3UJS - chains A and B; structure by X-ray diffraction, 1.65 A resolution.

Chain A (and B):
Molecule: Gamma-enolase
From: Homo sapiens
Notes: EC 4.2.1.11; chain B of this document is another copy of the same molecule, construct and numbering; everything in this record applies to it too
UniProt: P09104 (ENOG_HUMAN); residues 1-433 here correspond to UniProt positions 2-434 (UniProt number = residue number + 1)
Chain sequence (443 residues; each row starts with the number of its first residue):
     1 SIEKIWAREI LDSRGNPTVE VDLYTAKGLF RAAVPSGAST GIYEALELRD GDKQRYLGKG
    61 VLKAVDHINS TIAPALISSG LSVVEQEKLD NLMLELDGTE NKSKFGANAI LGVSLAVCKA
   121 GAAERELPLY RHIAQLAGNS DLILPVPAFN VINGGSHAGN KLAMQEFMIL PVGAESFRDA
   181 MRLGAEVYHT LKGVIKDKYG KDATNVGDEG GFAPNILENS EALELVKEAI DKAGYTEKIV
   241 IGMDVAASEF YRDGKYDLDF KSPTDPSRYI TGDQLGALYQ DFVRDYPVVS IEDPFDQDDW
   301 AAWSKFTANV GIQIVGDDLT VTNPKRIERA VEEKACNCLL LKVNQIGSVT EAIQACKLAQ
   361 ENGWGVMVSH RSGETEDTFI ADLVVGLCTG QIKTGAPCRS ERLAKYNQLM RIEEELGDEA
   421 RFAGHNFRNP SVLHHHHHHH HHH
Not modelled in the structure: 434-443
Differences from the reference sequence: expression tag (434-443)
Bound ions: Mg2+ site 1: Ser39 (together with (2R)-3-oxo-2-(phosphonooxy)propanoic acid); Mg2+ site 2: Asp244, Glu292, Asp317 (together with (2R)-3-oxo-2-(phosphonooxy)propanoic acid)
Small-molecule neighbours: (2R)-3-oxo-2-(phosphonooxy)propanoic acid (XSP): Ser36, Gly37, Ala38, Ser39, Thr40, His157, Gln165, Glu166, Glu209, Asp244, Glu292, Asp317, Leu340, Lys342, Ser369, His370, Arg371, Ser372, Lys393
What the authors report for this chain:
  - conformationally variable residues (loop rearrangement): Gly155 to Gly159, Asp259 to Pro266
  - binding site for (2R)-3-oxo-2-(phosphonooxy)propanoic acid: His157
  - self-association interface (contacts with another copy of this molecule); pairs are residue here / residue on that copy: Gly159-Asn205
  - catalytic residues: His157, Glu166, Glu209, Lys342, His370 (citing earlier work)

Chain A / chain B interface:
Contacting residue pairs - 93 pairs, chain A then chain B:
  Trp6(A) - Glu414(B)  hydrogen bond
  Arg8(A) - Glu414(B)  salt bridge
  Ile10(A) - Asn407(B)
  Leu11(A) - Met181(B)  hydrophobic
  Leu11(A) - Leu403(B)  hydrophobic
  Leu11(A) - Asn407(B)  hydrogen bond (backbone-side chain)
  Asp12(A) - Leu403(B)
  Ser13(A) - Cys398(B)
  Ser13(A) - Arg399(B)  hydrogen bond (backbone-backbone)
  Ser13(A) - Ser400(B)
  Arg14(A) - His189(B)  hydrogen bond (backbone-side chain)
  Arg14(A) - Pro397(B)
  Gly15(A) - Ala185(B)
  Gly15(A) - His189(B)
  Gly15(A) - Pro397(B)  hydrogen bond (backbone-backbone)
  Asn16(A) - His189(B)
  Glu20(A) - Arg411(B)  salt bridge
  Arg31(A) - Arg411(B)
  Gln54(A) - Arg182(B)  hydrogen bond (backbone-side chain)
  Gln54(A) - Glu186(B)
  Arg55(A) - Arg182(B)
  Arg55(A) - Glu186(B)
  Tyr56(A) - Met181(B)
  Tyr56(A) - Arg182(B)  hydrogen bond (side chain-backbone)
  Tyr56(A) - Ala185(B)  hydrophobic
  Tyr56(A) - Glu186(B)  hydrogen bond (backbone-side chain)
  Leu57(A) - His189(B)
  Ala158(A) - Asn205(B)
  Gly159(A) - Lys201(B)
  Gly159(A) - Asp202(B)
  Gly159(A) - Asn205(B)  hydrogen bond (backbone-side chain)
  Asn160(A) - Asp202(B)
  Met181(A) - Leu11(B)  hydrophobic
  Met181(A) - Tyr56(B)
  Arg182(A) - Gln54(B)  hydrogen bond (side chain-backbone)
  Arg182(A) - Arg55(B)
  Arg182(A) - Tyr56(B)  hydrogen bond (backbone-side chain)
  Ala185(A) - Gly15(B)
  Ala185(A) - Tyr56(B)  hydrophobic
  Glu186(A) - Gln54(B)
  Glu186(A) - Arg55(B)
  Glu186(A) - Tyr56(B)  hydrogen bond (side chain-backbone)
  His189(A) - Arg14(B)
  His189(A) - Gly15(B)  hydrogen bond (side chain-backbone)
  His189(A) - Asn16(B)  hydrogen bond
  His189(A) - Leu57(B)
  Lys201(A) - His157(B)  hydrogen bond (side chain-backbone)
  Lys201(A) - Ala158(B)
  Lys201(A) - Gly159(B)
  Asp202(A) - Gly159(B)
  Asp202(A) - Asn215(B)  hydrogen bond
  Asn205(A) - Asn205(B)  hydrogen bond (side chain-backbone)
  Asn205(A) - Val206(B)
  Asn205(A) - Gly207(B)
  Asn205(A) - Ala213(B)
  Val206(A) - Asn205(B)
  Val206(A) - Val206(B)  hydrogen bond (backbone-backbone)
  Val206(A) - Arg399(B)
  Ala213(A) - Asn205(B)
  Asn215(A) - Asp202(B)
  Glu374(A) - Ser400(B)
  Thr375(A) - Ser400(B)
  Glu376(A) - Ala404(B)
  Glu376(A) - Asn407(B)  hydrogen bond
  Glu376(A) - Arg411(B)  salt bridge
  Pro397(A) - Arg14(B)
  Pro397(A) - Gly15(B)  hydrogen bond (backbone-backbone)
  Cys398(A) - Ser13(B)
  Cys398(A) - Arg399(B)
  Arg399(A) - Ser13(B)  hydrogen bond (backbone-backbone)
  Arg399(A) - Val206(B)
  Arg399(A) - Cys398(B)
  Arg399(A) - Arg399(B)
  Arg399(A) - Glu401(B)
  Ser400(A) - Ser13(B)
  Ser400(A) - Glu374(B)
  Ser400(A) - Thr375(B)
  Ser400(A) - Glu401(B)  hydrogen bond (backbone-side chain)
  Glu401(A) - Arg399(B)
  Glu401(A) - Ser400(B)  hydrogen bond (side chain-backbone)
  Leu403(A) - Leu11(B)  hydrophobic
  Leu403(A) - Asp12(B)
  Ala404(A) - Glu376(B)
  Asn407(A) - Ile10(B)
  Asn407(A) - Leu11(B)  hydrogen bond (side chain-backbone)
  Asn407(A) - Glu376(B)  hydrogen bond
  Met410(A) - Glu9(B)
  Met410(A) - Ile10(B)  hydrophobic
  Arg411(A) - Glu20(B)  salt bridge
  Arg411(A) - Arg31(B)
  Arg411(A) - Glu376(B)  salt bridge
  Glu414(A) - Trp6(B)  hydrogen bond
  Glu414(A) - Arg8(B)  salt bridge
Interface residues without a listed pair, chain A (47 interface residues in all): Glu9, Lys161, Tyr188, Gly207
Interface residues without a listed pair, chain B (49 interface residues in all): Ser156, Arg178, Tyr188, Thr204, Met410
From the paper, about this interface:
  - pairs named by the authors: Gly159(A)-Asn205(B)

In short:
47 residues of chain A face 49 of chain B across their interface, with 26 hydrogen bonds and 6 salt bridges.
Among the polar pairs are Arg8(A)-Glu414(B), Glu20(A)-Arg411(B) and Glu376(A)-Arg411(B). The authors report a
contact between Gly159(A) and Asn205(B). From the paper: catalytic residues His157(A), Glu166(A) and Glu209(A)
among others; a binding site for (2R)-3-oxo-2-(phosphonooxy)propanoic acid at His157(A).
Both chains are Gamma-enolase (Homo sapiens). Entry 3UJS (Asymmetric complex of human neuron specific
enolase-6-PGA/PEP) was determined by X-ray diffraction together with 3UCC, 3UCD, 3UJE, 3UJF and 3UJR from the
same study.
